PDB entry 2WHP | X-ray diffraction, 2.20 A resolution | chain A

[Chain A]
Protein: Acetylcholinesterase
From: Mus musculus
Notes: EC 3.1.1.7; fragment: catalytic domain, residues 32-573
UniProtKB: P21836 (ACES_MOUSE); residues 1-542 here correspond to UniProt positions 32-573 (UniProt number = residue number + 31)
Amino-acid sequence (548 residues; row label = number of the first residue in the row):
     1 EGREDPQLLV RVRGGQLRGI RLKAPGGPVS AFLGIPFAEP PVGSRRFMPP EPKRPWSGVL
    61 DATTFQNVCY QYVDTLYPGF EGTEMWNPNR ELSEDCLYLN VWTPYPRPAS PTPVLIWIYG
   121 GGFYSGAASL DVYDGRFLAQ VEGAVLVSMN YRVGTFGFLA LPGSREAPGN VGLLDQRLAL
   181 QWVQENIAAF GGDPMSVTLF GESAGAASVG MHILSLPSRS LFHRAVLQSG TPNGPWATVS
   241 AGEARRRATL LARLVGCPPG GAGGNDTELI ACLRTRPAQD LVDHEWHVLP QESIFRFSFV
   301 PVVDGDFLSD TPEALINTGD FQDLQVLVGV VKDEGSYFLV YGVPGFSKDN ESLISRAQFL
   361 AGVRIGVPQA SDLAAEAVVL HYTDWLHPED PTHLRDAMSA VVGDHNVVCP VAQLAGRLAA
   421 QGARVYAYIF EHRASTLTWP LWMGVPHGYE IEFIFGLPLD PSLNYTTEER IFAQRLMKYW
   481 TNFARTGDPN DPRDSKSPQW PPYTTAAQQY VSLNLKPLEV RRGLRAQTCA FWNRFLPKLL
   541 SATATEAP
Disordered / not traced: 258-264, 493-496, 543-548
Modified / non-standard residues: Ser-203 (O-[(S)-methyl(1-methylethoxy)phosphoryl]-L-serine; SGB)
Disulfides: Cys-69/Cys-96, Cys-257/Cys-272, Cys-409/Cys-529
Glycans and other covalent adducts: N-acetylglucosamine (NAG) linked to Asn-350, Asn-464
Ligand contacts: HI6 (4-(aminocarbonyl)-1-[({2-[(E)-(hydroxyimino)methyl]pyridinium-1-yl}methoxy)methyl]pyridinium): Tyr-72, Asp-74, Tyr-124, Ser-203, Glu-285, Trp-286, Arg-296, Phe-297, Ser-298, Tyr-337, Phe-338, Tyr-341
Curated features (UniProtKB/Swiss-Prot):
  - active site (Charge relay system): Glu-334, His-447
  - glycosylation (N-linked (GlcNAc...) asparagine): Asn-265, Asn-350, Asn-464
From the paper describing this entry:
  - catalytic residues: Gly-121, Gly-122, Ala-204, Glu-334, His-447
  - binding site for HI6: Asp-74, Tyr-124, Glu-285, Trp-286, Phe-297, Ser-298, Tyr-337, Phe-338, Tyr-341
  - conformationally variable residues (side-chain flip): Asp-74, Trp-286, Tyr-341
  - mutagenesis - D74E (1.6-fold): increased binding to HI6
  - mutagenesis - Y341A (8.2 fold): decreased binding to HI6
  - mutagenesis - Y337A (30-fold): decreased binding to HI6 (citing earlier work)

[Overview]
Chain A binds compound HI6. Covalently linked N-acetylglucosamine: at Asn-350 and Asn-464. Curated annotation
(UniProt) lists active-site residues Glu-334 and His-447. The paper reports catalytic residues Gly-121,
Gly-122 and Ala-204 among others; Y341A and Y337A reduce binding to HI6.
Chain A is Acetylcholinesterase (Mus musculus); the structure, Crystal structure of acetylcholinesterase,
phosphonylated by sarin and in complex with HI-6, was determined by X-ray diffraction (same publication as
2WHQ and 2WHR).
